Entry 3L72 (X-ray diffraction, 3.06 A resolution); this record covers chains A and G of the 20 polymer chains in the assembly.

# Chain A
Molecule: Mitochondrial ubiquinol-cytochrome-C reductase complex core protein I
Organism: Gallus gallus
Notes: EC 1.10.2.2
UniProt: D0VX31 (D0VX31_CHICK); residue numbers follow UniProt; this construct covers 1-446
Sequence (446 residues; row label = number of the first residue in the row):
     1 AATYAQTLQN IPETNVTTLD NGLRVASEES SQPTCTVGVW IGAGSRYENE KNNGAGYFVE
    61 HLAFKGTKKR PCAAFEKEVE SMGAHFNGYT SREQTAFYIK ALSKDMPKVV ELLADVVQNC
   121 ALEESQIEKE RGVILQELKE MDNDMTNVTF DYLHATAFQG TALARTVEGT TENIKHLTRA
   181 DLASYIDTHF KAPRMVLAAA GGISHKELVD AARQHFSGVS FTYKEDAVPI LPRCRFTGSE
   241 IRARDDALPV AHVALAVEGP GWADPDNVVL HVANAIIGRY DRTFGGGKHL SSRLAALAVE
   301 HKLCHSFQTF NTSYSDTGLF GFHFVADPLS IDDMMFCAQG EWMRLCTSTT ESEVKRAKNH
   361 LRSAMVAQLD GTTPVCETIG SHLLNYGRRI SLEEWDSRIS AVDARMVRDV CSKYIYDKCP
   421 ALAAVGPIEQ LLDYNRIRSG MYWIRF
Disordered / not traced: 445-446

# Chain G
Molecule: Mitochondrial ubiquinol-cytochrome C reductase ubiquinone-binding protein qp-C
Organism: Gallus gallus
Notes: EC 1.10.2.2
UniProt: D0VX32 (D0VX32_CHICK); residue numbers follow UniProt; this construct covers 1-81
Sequence (81 residues; numbered 1 to 81; the number before each row is that of its first residue):
     1 GIHFGNLARV RHIITYSLSP FEQRAIPNIF SDALPNVWRR FSSQVFKVAP PFLGAYLLYS
    61 WGTQEFERLK RKNPADYEND Q
Disordered / not traced: 1

# Chain A / chain G interface
Contacting residue pairs - 43 pairs, chain A then chain G:
  Gln159(A) - Leu18(G)
  Phe236(A) - Glu22(G)
  Thr237(A) - Glu22(G)
  Gly238(A) - Leu18(G)
  Gly238(A) - Ser19(G)  hydrogen bond (backbone-backbone)
  Gly238(A) - Glu22(G)
  Ser239(A) - Ser17(G)
  Ser239(A) - Leu18(G)
  Glu240(A) - Thr15(G)
  Glu240(A) - Tyr16(G)
  Glu240(A) - Ser17(G)  hydrogen bond (backbone-backbone)
  Ile241(A) - Ile14(G)  hydrophobic
  Ile241(A) - Thr15(G)
  Ile241(A) - Tyr16(G)  hydrophobic
  Arg242(A) - Ile13(G)
  Arg242(A) - Ile14(G)
  Arg242(A) - Thr15(G)  hydrogen bond (backbone-backbone)
  Ala243(A) - Ile13(G)
  Arg244(A) - Ala8(G)  hydrogen bond (side chain-backbone)
  Arg244(A) - Val10(G)
  Arg244(A) - Arg11(G)
  Arg244(A) - His12(G)  hydrogen bond (backbone-backbone)
  Arg244(A) - Ile13(G)  hydrogen bond (backbone-backbone)
  Asp245(A) - Val10(G)
  Asp245(A) - Arg11(G)  salt bridge
  Asp245(A) - His12(G)  salt bridge
  Asp246(A) - Ala8(G)
  Asp246(A) - Arg9(G)
  Asp246(A) - Val10(G)  hydrogen bond (side chain-backbone)
  Ala247(A) - Arg9(G)
  Ala247(A) - Arg11(G)
  Cys419(A) - Ser19(G)  hydrogen bond
  Cys419(A) - Phe21(G)  hydrophobic
  Glu429(A) - Phe4(G)
  Glu429(A) - Gly5(G)  hydrogen bond (side chain-backbone)
  Glu429(A) - Asn6(G)
  Glu429(A) - Leu7(G)  hydrogen bond (side chain-backbone)
  Glu429(A) - Ala8(G)
  Gln430(A) - Phe4(G)  hydrogen bond (side chain-backbone)
  Leu432(A) - Phe4(G)  hydrophobic
  Tyr434(A) - Ser19(G)
  Asn435(A) - Pro20(G)
  Arg438(A) - Phe21(G)
Other interface residues (no listed pair), chain A (22 interface residues in all): Tyr152, Leu329

# In short
22 residues of chain A face 19 of chain G across their interface, with 11 hydrogen bonds and 2 salt bridges.
Polar pairs include Asp245(A)-Arg11(G), Asp245(A)-His12(G) and Arg244(A)-Ala8(G).
Here chain A is Mitochondrial ubiquinol-cytochrome-C reductase complex core protein I and chain G is
Mitochondrial ubiquinol-cytochrome C reductase ubiquinone-binding protein qp-C, both from Gallus gallus. Entry
3L72 (Chicken cytochrome BC1 complex with kresoxim-I-dimethyl bound) was determined by X-ray diffraction.
